PDB entry 5CPI | X-ray diffraction, 2.90 A resolution | chains D and I of the 10 polymer chains in the assembly

# Chain D
Name: Histone H2B type 1-J
From: Homo sapiens
UniProt: P06899 (H2B1J_HUMAN); residues 0-125 here correspond to UniProt positions 1-126 (UniProt number = residue number + 1)
Chain sequence (129 residues; row label = number of the first residue in the row; numbers below 1 keep their minus sign (Gly-3 is residue -3)):
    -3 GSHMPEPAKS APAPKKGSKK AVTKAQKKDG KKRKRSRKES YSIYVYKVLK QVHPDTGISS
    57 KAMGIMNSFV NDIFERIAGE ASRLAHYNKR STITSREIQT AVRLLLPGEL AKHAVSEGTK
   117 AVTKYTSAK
Disordered / not traced: -3 to 31, 125
Construct notes: expression tag (-3 to -1)

# Chain I
Molecule: 146-nt DNA strand
Sequence (146 nucleotides; row label = number of the first residue in the row):
     1 ATCCAAATGG ATTCGAATGG AATCATTGAA TGGAAATGAA TGGAATCATT GGTTGGACTC
    61 AAATGGAATT TTCGAACAGG CTCAAATGGA ATCTTCGAAT GGATTCGAAT GTAATCATTT
   121 TCGAATGGAT TCGAATGGAA TCTGAT

# Chain D / chain I interface
Residue-residue contacts (9):
  Tyr42(D) with DG20(I), sugar contact; DA21(I), hydrogen bond to the phosphate
  Gly53(D) with DG20(I), phosphate contact
  Ile54(D) with DG20(I), hydrogen bond to the phosphate
  Ser55(D) with DG19(I), phosphate contact
  Ser56(D) with DG19(I), hydrogen bond to the phosphate
  Arg86(D) with DA39(I), salt bridge to the phosphate
  Ser87(D) with DG38(I), hydrogen bond to the phosphate
  Thr88(D) with DA39(I), phosphate contact
Interface residues without a listed pair, chain D (9 interface residues in all): Glu35
Interface residues without a listed pair, chain I (7 interface residues in all): DA29, DA40

# In short
Chain D and chain I form an interface of 9 and 7 residues respectively; the contacts include 4 hydrogen bonds
and 1 salt bridge. Polar pairs include Tyr42(D)-DA21(I), Ile54(D)-DG20(I) and Ser56(D)-DG19(I).
Here chain D is Histone H2B type 1-J (Homo sapiens) and chain I is a 146-nt DNA strand. Entry 5CPI (Nucleosome
containing unmethylated Sat2R DNA) was determined by X-ray diffraction together with 5CPJ and 5CPK from the
same study.
